Entry 4PC3 (X-ray diffraction, 1.83 A resolution); this record covers chains A and C.

[Chain A]
Molecule: Elongation factor Tu 1
Organism: Escherichia coli
UniProtKB: P0CE47 (EFTU1_ECOLI); residues 0-393 here correspond to UniProt positions 1-394 (UniProt number = residue number + 1)
Sequence (394 residues; row label = number of the first residue in the row; numbering starts at 0):
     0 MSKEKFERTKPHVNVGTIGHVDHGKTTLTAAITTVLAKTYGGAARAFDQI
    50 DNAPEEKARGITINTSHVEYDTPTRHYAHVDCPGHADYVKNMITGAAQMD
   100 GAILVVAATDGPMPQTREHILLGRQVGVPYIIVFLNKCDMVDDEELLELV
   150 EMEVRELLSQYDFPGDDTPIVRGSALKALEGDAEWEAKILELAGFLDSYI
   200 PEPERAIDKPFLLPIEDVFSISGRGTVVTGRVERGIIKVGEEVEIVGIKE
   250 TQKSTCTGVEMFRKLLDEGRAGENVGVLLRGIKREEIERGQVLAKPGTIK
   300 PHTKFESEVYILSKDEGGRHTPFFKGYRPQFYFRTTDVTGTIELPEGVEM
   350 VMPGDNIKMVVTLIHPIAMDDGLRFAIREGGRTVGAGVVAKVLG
Not modelled in the structure: 0-7, 42-64
Swiss-Prot annotation at these positions:
  - region: Gly-18 to Thr-25 (G1), Gly-59 to Asn-63 (G2), Asp-80 to Gly-83 (G3), Asn-135 to Asp-138 (G4), Ser-173 to Leu-175 (G5)
  - binding site (GDP): Asp-21, Gly-23, Lys-24, Thr-25, Thr-26, Asn-135, Asp-138, Ser-173, Ala-174, Leu-175
  - binding site (GTP): Asp-21, Gly-23, Lys-24, Thr-25, Thr-26, Asn-135, Asp-138, Ser-173, Ala-174, Leu-175
  - binding site (Mg(2+)): Thr-25
  - modified residue: Ser-1 (N-acetylserine), Lys-56 (N6,N6-dimethyllysine), Lys-313 (N6-acetyllysine), Thr-382 (Phosphothreonine)
Residues lining bound ligands: GDP (guanosine-5'-diphosphate): His-19, Val-20, Asp-21, His-22, Gly-23, Lys-24, Thr-25, Thr-26, Asn-135, Lys-136, Asp-138, Met-139, Ser-173, Ala-174, Leu-175, Lys-176

[Chain C]
Molecule: Elongation factor Ts
Organism: Escherichia coli
UniProtKB: P0A6P1 (EFTS_ECOLI); residues 1-282 here correspond to UniProt positions 2-283 (UniProt number = residue number + 1)
Sequence (282 residues; row label = number of the first residue in the row):
     1 AEITASLVKELRERTGAGMMDCKKALTEANGDIELAIENMRKSGAIKAAK
    51 KAGNVAADGVIKTKIDGNYGIILEVNCQTDFVAKDAGFQAFADKVLDAAV
   101 AGKITDVEVLKAQFEEERVALVAKIGENINIRRVAALEGDVLGSYQHGAR
   151 IGVLVAAKGADEELVKHIAMHVAASKPEFIKPEDVSAEVVEKEYQVQLDI
   201 AMQSGKPKEIAEKMVEGRMKKFTGEVSLTGQPFVMEPSKTVGQLLKEHNA
   251 EVTGFIRFEVGEGIEKVETDFAAEVAAMSKQS
Not modelled in the structure: 1, 281-282
Swiss-Prot annotation at these positions:
  - region: Thr-79 to Val-82 (Involved in Mg(2+) ion dislocation from EF-Tu)

[Chain A / chain C interface]
Residue-residue contacts (72; chain A residue first):
  Ile-17(A) / Phe-81(C)  hydrophobic
  His-19(A) / Ile-125(C)
  His-19(A) / Gly-126(C)  hydrogen bond (side chain-backbone)
  Val-20(A) / Thr-79(C)
  Asp-21(A) / Lys-51(C)  salt bridge
  Thr-25(A) / Phe-271(C)
  Thr-25(A) / Glu-274(C)
  Thr-25(A) / Val-275(C)
  Thr-25(A) / Met-278(C)
  Thr-26(A) / Met-278(C)  hydrogen bond
  Thr-28(A) / Phe-271(C)
  Ala-29(A) / Val-275(C)  hydrophobic
  Ala-29(A) / Met-278(C)  hydrophobic
  Ala-29(A) / Ser-279(C)
  Thr-32(A) / Ser-279(C)
  Ser-65(A) / Asp-270(C)  hydrogen bond
  Ser-65(A) / Phe-271(C)  hydrogen bond (side chain-backbone)
  Ser-65(A) / Ala-272(C)  hydrogen bond (side chain-backbone)
  His-66(A) / Ala-272(C)
  Val-67(A) / Val-275(C)  hydrophobic
  His-78(A) / Phe-271(C)
  Asp-80(A) / Phe-271(C)
  Cys-81(A) / Phe-81(C)
  Pro-82(A) / Phe-81(C)
  Gly-83(A) / Asp-80(C)
  Gly-83(A) / Phe-81(C)
  His-84(A) / Asp-80(C)  hydrogen bond (backbone-side chain)
  His-84(A) / Phe-81(C)
  His-84(A) / Lys-84(C)
  Ala-85(A) / Asp-80(C)  hydrogen bond (backbone-side chain)
  Thr-108(A) / Met-19(C)  hydrogen bond (backbone-backbone)
  Thr-108(A) / Met-20(C)  hydrogen bond (backbone-backbone)
  Asp-109(A) / Arg-12(C)  hydrogen bond (backbone-side chain)
  Asp-109(A) / Gly-18(C)
  Asp-109(A) / Met-19(C)  hydrogen bond (backbone-backbone)
  Gly-110(A) / Arg-12(C)
  Pro-111(A) / Arg-12(C)  hydrogen bond (backbone-side chain)
  Met-112(A) / Lys-124(C)
  Met-112(A) / Ile-125(C)
  Pro-113(A) / Asp-85(C)
  Pro-113(A) / Lys-124(C)
  Pro-113(A) / Ile-125(C)  hydrophobic
  Gln-114(A) / Val-82(C)
  Gln-114(A) / Asp-85(C)
  Gln-114(A) / Ile-125(C)  hydrogen bond (side chain-backbone)
  Glu-117(A) / Phe-81(C)
  Glu-117(A) / Lys-84(C)
  Glu-117(A) / Asp-85(C)
  His-118(A) / Phe-81(C)
  Leu-121(A) / Phe-81(C)  hydrophobic
  Asp-142(A) / Lys-23(C)  salt bridge
  Glu-144(A) / Ala-5(C)
  Leu-145(A) / Val-8(C)  hydrophobic
  Leu-145(A) / Met-20(C)  hydrophobic
  Leu-145(A) / Lys-23(C)
  Leu-148(A) / Ala-5(C)
  Leu-148(A) / Met-19(C)  hydrophobic
  Val-149(A) / Met-19(C)  hydrophobic
  Glu-152(A) / Arg-12(C)  salt bridge
  Glu-152(A) / Met-19(C)
  Leu-178(A) / Met-278(C)
  Pro-321(A) / Ala-174(C)  hydrophobic
  Phe-323(A) / Val-234(C)
  Phe-323(A) / Met-235(C)  hydrophobic
  Glu-348(A) / Lys-166(C)  salt bridge
  Glu-348(A) / Met-170(C)
  Met-349(A) / Tyr-145(C)
  Met-349(A) / His-147(C)
  Met-349(A) / Met-170(C)
  Met-351(A) / His-147(C)
  Met-351(A) / Ala-174(C)  hydrophobic
  Asp-354(A) / His-147(C)  salt bridge
Also at the interface, not in a pair above, chain A (48 interface residues in all): Thr-16, Thr-33, Val-79, Met-139, Val-140, Asp-141
Also at the interface, not in a pair above, chain C (37 interface residues in all): Lys-9, Glu-13, Gln-78, Glu-127, Ile-151, Ala-173

[In short]
The interface between chain A and chain C involves 48 residues on one side and 37 on the other, with 13
hydrogen bonds and 5 salt bridges. Polar pairs include Asp-21(A)/Lys-51(C), Asp-142(A)/Lys-23(C) and
Glu-152(A)/Arg-12(C). Ligands of chain A: GDP.
Chain A is Elongation factor Tu 1 and chain C is Elongation factor Ts, both from Escherichia coli; the
structure, Elongation factor Tu:Ts complex with partially bound GDP, was determined by X-ray diffraction (same
publication as 4PC1, 4PC2, 4PC6 and 4PC7).
